5Y3T - chains B and C of the 3 polymer chains in the assembly; structure by X-ray diffraction, 2.40 A resolution.

== Chain B ==
Molecule: E3 ubiquitin-protein ligase RNF31
From: Mus musculus
Notes: EC 2.3.2.27
UniProt: Q924T7 (RNF31_MOUSE); residues 474-630 here = UniProt positions 474-630
Sequence (158 residues; each row starts with the number of its first residue):
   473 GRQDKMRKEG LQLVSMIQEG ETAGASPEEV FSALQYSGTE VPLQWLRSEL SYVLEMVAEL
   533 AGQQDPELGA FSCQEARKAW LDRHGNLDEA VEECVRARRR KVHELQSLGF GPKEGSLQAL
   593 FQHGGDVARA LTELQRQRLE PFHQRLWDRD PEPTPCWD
Not modelled in the structure: 630
Construct notes: expression tag (473)
From the paper describing this entry:
  - mutagenesis - R474A/L483A/V486A: decreased binding to Sharpin (chain C)
  - mutagenesis - Q607A/L611A/F614A: decreased binding to RanBP-type and C3HC4-type zinc finger-containing protein 1

== Chain C ==
Molecule: Sharpin
From: Mus musculus
UniProt: Q91WA6 (SHRPN_MOUSE); residues 163-341 here = UniProt positions 163-341
Sequence (187 residues; row label = number of the first residue in the row):
   155 GPLGSPEFSS GNFKKEELAT RLSQAIAGGD EKAAAQVAAV LAQHHVALNV QLMEAWFPPG
   215 PIRLQVTVED ATSVLSSSSS AHVSLKIHPH CSIAALQDQV FSEFGFPPAV QRWVIGRCLC
   275 MPERSLASYG VSQDGDPAFL YLLSAPREVS GQSLQNSKMD RKLGLFPQSL GLPHDLQPSS
   335 SSLPSPS
Not modelled in the structure: 155-168, 301-341
Construct notes: expression tag (155-162)
From the paper describing this entry:
  - mutagenesis - L176A/I180A: abolished binding to stable trimeric LUBAC core
  - mutagenesis - L176A/I180A: decreased stability in response to mHOIP

== How chain B and chain C interact ==
Contacting residue pairs - 52 pairs, chain B then chain C:
  Arg474(B) - Gly284(C)  hydrogen bond (side chain-backbone)
  Arg474(B) - Gln287(C)
  Arg474(B) - Asp290(C)  salt bridge
  Gln475(B) - Asp288(C)  hydrogen bond (side chain-backbone)
  Gln475(B) - Gly289(C)
  Gln475(B) - Asp290(C)  hydrogen bond
  Gln475(B) - Pro291(C)
  Met478(B) - Gly270(C)
  Met478(B) - Pro291(C)  hydrophobic
  Arg479(B) - Pro291(C)
  Arg479(B) - Phe293(C)
  Glu481(B) - Gly270(C)
  Glu481(B) - Arg271(C)  salt bridge
  Gly482(B) - Val268(C)
  Gly482(B) - Gly270(C)  hydrogen bond (backbone-backbone)
  Gly482(B) - Phe293(C)
  Leu483(B) - Leu229(C)  hydrophobic
  Leu483(B) - Ser230(C)
  Leu483(B) - Phe293(C)
  Leu485(B) - Val268(C)  hydrophobic
  Leu485(B) - Arg271(C)
  Leu485(B) - Cys272(C)
  Leu485(B) - Leu273(C)
  Val486(B) - Leu229(C)  hydrophobic
  Val486(B) - Phe293(C)  hydrophobic
  Ser487(B) - Leu229(C)
  Ile489(B) - Tyr295(C)  hydrophobic
  Gln490(B) - Asp224(C)  hydrogen bond (side chain-backbone)
  Gln490(B) - Ala225(C)
  Gln490(B) - Ser227(C)  hydrogen bond (side chain-backbone)
  Gln490(B) - Leu229(C)
  Gln490(B) - Tyr295(C)
  Glu493(B) - Ala225(C)
  Glu493(B) - Tyr295(C)  hydrogen bond
  Glu493(B) - Leu297(C)
  Glu493(B) - Ser298(C)  hydrogen bond (side chain-backbone)
  Thr494(B) - Ala225(C)
  Pro499(B) - Leu273(C)
  Pro499(B) - Leu297(C)
  Glu500(B) - Arg266(C)  salt bridge
  Glu500(B) - Leu273(C)
  Phe503(B) - Arg271(C)
  Phe503(B) - Cys272(C)  hydrophobic
  Phe503(B) - Leu273(C)
  Asp554(B) - Met275(C)
  Arg555(B) - Met275(C)
  His556(B) - Leu273(C)
  His556(B) - Met275(C)
  Arg571(B) - His199(C)
  Arg572(B) - His199(C)
  His575(B) - Gln197(C)
  His575(B) - His199(C)
Also at the interface, not in a pair above, chain C (33 interface residues in all): His198, Glu223, Thr226, Ser231, Ser233, Ile269, Cys274, Ser286, Ala299

== Overview ==
The interface between chain B and chain C involves 23 residues on one side and 33 on the other; the contacts
include 8 hydrogen bonds and 3 salt bridges. Polar pairs include Arg474(B)-Asp290(C), Glu481(B)-Arg271(C) and
Glu500(B)-Arg266(C). From the paper: R474A/L483A/V486A of chain B reduce binding to Sharpin (chain C);
Q607A/L611A/F614A of chain B reduce binding to RanBP-type and C3HC4-type zinc finger-containing protein 1.
Here chain B is E3 ubiquitin-protein ligase RNF31 and chain C is Sharpin, both from Mus musculus. Entry 5Y3T
(Crystal structure of hetero-trimeric core of LUBAC: HOIP double-UBA complexed with HOIL-1L UBL and SHARPIN
UBL) was determined by X-ray diffraction.
